Entry 4XBA (X-ray diffraction, 1.50 A resolution); this record covers chains A and B.

# Chain A (and B)
Molecule: Aprataxin-like protein
From: Schizosaccharomyces pombe (strain 972 / ATCC 24843)
Notes: EC 3.-.-.-; chain B of this document is another copy of the same molecule, construct and numbering; everything in this record applies to it too
UniProtKB: O74859 (APTX_SCHPO); numbering as in UniProt (aligned over 33-232)
Amino-acid sequence (200 residues; each row starts with the number of its first residue):
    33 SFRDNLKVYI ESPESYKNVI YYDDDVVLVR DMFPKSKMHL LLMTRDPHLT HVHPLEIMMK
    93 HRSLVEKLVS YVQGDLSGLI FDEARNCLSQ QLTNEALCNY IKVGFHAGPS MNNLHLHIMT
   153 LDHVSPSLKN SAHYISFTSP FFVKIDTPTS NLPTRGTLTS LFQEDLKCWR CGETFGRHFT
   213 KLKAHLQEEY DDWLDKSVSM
Unresolved in the structure: 232 (chain B: 187-192, 232)
Ion coordination: Zn2+: Cys200, Cys203, His217, Glu221
Small-molecule neighbours: guanosine (GMP): Asn37, Leu38, Tyr41, Asn50, Val61, Arg62, Asp63, Met64, Phe65, Lys67, His71, Leu73, His138, Ser142, Met143, His147, His149
From the paper describing this entry:
  - Zn2+ coordination: Cys200, Cys203, His217, Glu221
  - binding site for guanosine-5'-monophosphate: Leu38, Tyr41, Asn50, Arg62, Asp63, Met64, Lys67, His138, His147, His149
  - catalytic residues: His138
  - catalytic residues: His147, His149 (citing earlier work)
  - specificity-determining residues: Tyr41
  - contacts within the chain: Tyr41-Asn50 (hydrogen bond), Asn50-Arg62 (hydrogen bond)
  - conformationally variable residues (side-chain flip): Asn50
  - mutagenesis - H147A: abolished catalytic activity
  - mutagenesis - Y41A, H149A: decreased catalytic activity
  - mutagenesis - D63A: decreased catalytic activity on DNAppG

# How chain A and chain B interact
Contacting residue pairs (25; chain A residue first):
  Glu98(A) - Lys228(B)  salt bridge
  Phe113(A) - Glu127(B)
  Asn126(A) - Glu127(B)  hydrogen bond
  Glu127(A) - Phe113(B)
  Glu127(A) - Asn126(B)  hydrogen bond
  Cys130(A) - Cys130(B)  hydrogen bond
  Asn131(A) - Gln105(B)
  Asn131(A) - Cys130(B)  hydrogen bond
  Pro180(A) - Trp201(B)
  Pro180(A) - Arg202(B)
  Pro180(A) - Cys203(B)
  Pro180(A) - Gly204(B)
  Thr181(A) - Cys203(B)
  Ser182(A) - Lys199(B)
  Ser182(A) - Cys203(B)
  Ser182(A) - Gly204(B)
  Asn183(A) - Lys199(B)  hydrogen bond
  Lys199(A) - Ser182(B)  hydrogen bond
  Lys199(A) - Asn183(B)
  Arg202(A) - Pro180(B)
  Cys203(A) - Pro180(B)
  Cys203(A) - Thr181(B)
  Gly204(A) - Pro180(B)
  Gly204(A) - Ser182(B)
  Lys228(A) - Glu98(B)  salt bridge
Also at the interface, not in a pair above, chain A (17 interface residues in all): Asp178, Trp201
Also at the interface, not in a pair above, chain B (19 interface residues in all): Ser109, Asn131, Asp178

# Summary
17 residues of chain A and 19 residues of chain B are in contact; the contacts include 6 hydrogen bonds and 2
salt bridges. Polar pairs include Glu98(A)-Lys228(B), Asn126(A)-Glu127(B) and Cys130(A)-Cys130(B). The paper
reports catalytic residues His138(A), His147(A) and His149(A); Y41A and H149A of chain A reduce catalytic
activity; 4 substitutions were tested in all.
Chain A and chain B are both Aprataxin-like protein (Schizosaccharomyces pombe (strain 972 / ATCC 24843)); the
structure, Hnt3, was determined by X-ray diffraction, deposited together with 4YKL.
